8JXM - chains C and H of the 12 polymer chains in the assembly; structure by electron microscopy, 3.49 A resolution.

[Chain C (and H)]
Name: Methylcrotonoyl-CoA carboxylase beta chain, mitochondrial
Organism: Homo sapiens
Notes: EC 6.4.1.4; chain H of this document is another copy of the same molecule, construct and numbering; everything in this record applies to it too
UniProtKB: Q9HCC0 (MCCB_HUMAN); numbering as in UniProt (aligned over 1-563)
Chain sequence (563 residues; each row starts with the number of its first residue):
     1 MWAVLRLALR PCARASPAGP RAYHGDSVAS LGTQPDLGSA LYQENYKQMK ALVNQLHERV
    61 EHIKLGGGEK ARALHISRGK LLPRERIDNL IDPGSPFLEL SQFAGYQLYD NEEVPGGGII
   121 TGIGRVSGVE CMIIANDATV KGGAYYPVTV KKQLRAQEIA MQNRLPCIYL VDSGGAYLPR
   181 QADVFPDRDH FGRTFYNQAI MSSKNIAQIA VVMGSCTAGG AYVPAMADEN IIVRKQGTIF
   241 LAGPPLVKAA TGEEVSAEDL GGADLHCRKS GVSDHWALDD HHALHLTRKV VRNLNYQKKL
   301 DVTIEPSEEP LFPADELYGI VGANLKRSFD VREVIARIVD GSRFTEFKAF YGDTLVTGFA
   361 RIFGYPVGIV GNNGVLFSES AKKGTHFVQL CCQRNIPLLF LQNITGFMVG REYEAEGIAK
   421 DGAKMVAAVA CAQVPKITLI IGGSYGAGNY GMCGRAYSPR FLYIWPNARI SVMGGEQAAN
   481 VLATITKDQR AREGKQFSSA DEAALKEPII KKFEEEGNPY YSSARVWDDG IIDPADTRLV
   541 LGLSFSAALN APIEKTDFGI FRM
Disordered / not traced: 1-22, 240-260
Small-molecule neighbours:
  - BTI (5-(hexahydro-2-oxo-1H-thieno[3,4-d]imidazol-6-yl)pentanal): Thr405, Gly406, Phe407, Val409, Tyr445, Gly446, Ala447, Gly448, Val472, Met473, Gly474
  - TW3 (S-[2-[3-[[(2R)-4-[[[(2S,3S,4S,5S)-5-(6-aminopurin-9-yl)-4-oxidanyl-3-phosphonooxy-oxolan-2-yl]methoxy-oxidanyl-phosphoryl]oxy-oxidanyl-phosphoryl]oxy-3,3-dimethyl-2-oxidanyl-butanoyl]amino]propanoylamino]ethyl] 3-methylbut-2-enethioate), molecule 1: Arg78, Lys141, Gly142, Ala144, Gly174, Gly175, Ala176, Tyr177, Leu178, Phe185, Phe191, Thr217, Ala218, Gly219
  - TW3, molecule 2: Gly446, Ala447, Tyr450, Val472, Met473, Val481, Ile485, Gln489
Curated features (UniProtKB/Swiss-Prot):
  - region: Arg343 to Asn372 (Acyl-CoA binding)
  - modified residue: Lys70 (N6-acetyllysine), Lys141 (N6-succinyllysine), Lys495 (N6-acetyllysine), Lys511 (N6-acetyllysine)
  - natural variant: Ser39 (S39F: In MCC2D), Gly68 (G68V: In MCC2D; uncertain significance), Glu99 (E99Q: In MCC2D), Ser101 (S101F: In MCC2D), Gly105 (G105R: In MCC2D; uncertain significance), Gly118 (deletion: In MCC2D), Cys131 (C131F: In MCC2D), Thr139 (T139I: In MCC2D), Tyr146 (Y146N: In MCC2D), Lys152 (K152T: In MCC2D), Arg155 (R155Q: In MCC2D; R155W: In MCC2D), Asn163 (N163D: In MCC2D; uncertain significance), 42 further natural variant entries in UniProt
Reported in the primary citation:
  - mutagenesis - L241R, A242F: decreased catalytic activity on TW3
  - catalytic residues: Phe407, Ala447 (proposed by the authors, not directly observed)

[Chain C / chain H interface]
Residue-residue contacts - 19 pairs, chain C then chain H:
  Lys382(C) - Met563(H)
  His386(C) - Ile560(H)
  His386(C) - Arg562(H)
  His386(C) - Met563(H)
  Gln389(C) - Ile560(H)
  Gln389(C) - Phe561(H)
  Gln393(C) - Ile560(H)
  Lys424(C) - Met563(H)
  Ile560(C) - His386(H)
  Ile560(C) - Gln393(H)
  Phe561(C) - Gln389(H)
  Phe561(C) - Phe561(H)  hydrophobic
  Arg562(C) - His386(H)
  Met563(C) - Lys382(H)
  Met563(C) - Thr385(H)
  Met563(C) - His386(H)
  Met563(C) - Gln389(H)
  Met563(C) - Lys424(H)
  Met563(C) - Met563(H)  hydrophobic
Other interface residues (no listed pair), chain C (13 interface residues in all): Lys348, Thr385, Leu390, Gly559
Other interface residues (no listed pair), chain H (13 interface residues in all): Lys348, Leu390, Gly559

[In short]
Chain C and chain H each contribute 13 residues to their interface. Bound to chain C: compound TW3 and
compound BTI. The paper reports catalytic residues Phe407(C) and Ala447(C); L241R and A242F of chain C reduce
catalytic activity on TW3.
Both chains are Methylcrotonoyl-CoA carboxylase beta chain, mitochondrial (Homo sapiens). Entry 8JXM (Human
3-methylcrotonyl-CoA carboxylase in BCCP-H2 state with MCoA) was determined by electron microscopy, deposited
together with 7YBU, 8J4Z, 8J78, 8J7D, 8JAK, 8JAW and 3 further entries.
